PDB entry 8P5E | electron microscopy, 3.90 A resolution | chains 5 and A of the 15 polymer chains in the assembly

== Chain 5 ==
Name: Minichromosome maintenance protein 5
Organism: Saccharomyces cerevisiae
Notes: EC 3.6.4.12
UniProtKB: P29496 (MCM5_YEAST); numbering as in UniProt (aligned over 1-775)
Chain sequence (775 residues; each row starts with the number of its first residue):
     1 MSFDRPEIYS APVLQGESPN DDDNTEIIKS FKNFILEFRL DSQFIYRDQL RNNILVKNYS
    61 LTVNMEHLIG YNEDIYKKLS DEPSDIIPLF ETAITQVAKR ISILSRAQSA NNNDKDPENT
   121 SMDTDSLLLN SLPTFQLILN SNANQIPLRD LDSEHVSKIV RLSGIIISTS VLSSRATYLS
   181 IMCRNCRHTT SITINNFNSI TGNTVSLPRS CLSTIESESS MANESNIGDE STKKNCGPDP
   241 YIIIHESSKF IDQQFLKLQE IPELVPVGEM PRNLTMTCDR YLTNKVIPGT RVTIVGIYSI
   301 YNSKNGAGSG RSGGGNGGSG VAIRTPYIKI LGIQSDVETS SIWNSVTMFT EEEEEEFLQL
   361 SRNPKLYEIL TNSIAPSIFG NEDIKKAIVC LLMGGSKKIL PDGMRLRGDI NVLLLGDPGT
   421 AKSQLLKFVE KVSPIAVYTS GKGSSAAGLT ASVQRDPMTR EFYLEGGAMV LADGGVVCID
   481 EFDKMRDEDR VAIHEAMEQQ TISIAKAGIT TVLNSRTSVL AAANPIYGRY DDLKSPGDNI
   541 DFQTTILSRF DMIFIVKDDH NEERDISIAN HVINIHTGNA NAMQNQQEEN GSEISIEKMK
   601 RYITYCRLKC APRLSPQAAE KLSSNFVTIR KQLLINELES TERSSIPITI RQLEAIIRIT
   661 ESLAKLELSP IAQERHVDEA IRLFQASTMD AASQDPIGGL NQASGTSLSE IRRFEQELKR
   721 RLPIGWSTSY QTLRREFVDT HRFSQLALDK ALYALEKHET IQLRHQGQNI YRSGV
Not modelled in the structure: 1-19, 109-127, 214-233, 307-318, 343-344, 700-705, 774-775
Ion coordination: Zn2+: Cys186, Cys211
Small-molecule neighbours:
  - ATP (adenosine-5'-triphosphate), molecule 1: Ser377, Ile378, Phe379, Asn381, Asp417, Pro418, Gly419, Thr420, Ala421, Lys422, Ser423, Gln424, Asn524, His571, Val572
  - ATP, molecule 2: Glu498, Gln499, Arg549, Ile650, Arg651, Glu654
Swiss-Prot annotation at these positions:
  - motif: Ser548 to Asp551 (Arginine finger)
  - binding site (ATP): Gly416 to Ser423
  - mutagenesis: Lys422 (K422A: Loss of MCM2-7 complex helicase activity)

== Chain A ==
Molecule: 19-nt DNA strand
Sequence (19 nucleotides; numbered 10 to 28; the number before each row is that of its first residue):
    10 AAAAAAAAAA AAAAAAAAA

== Interface between chain 5 and chain A ==
Residue-residue contacts - 13 pairs, chain 5 then chain A:
  Ser445(5) with DA20(A), hydrogen bond to the phosphate
  Ala447(5) with DA19(A), phosphate contact
  Ala451(5) with DA19(A), phosphate contact
  Arg455(5) with DA15(A), base contact; DA16(A), hydrogen bond to the base
  Pro457(5) with DA14(A), base contact
  Met458(5) with DA13(A), base contact; DA14(A), hydrogen bond to the base
  Arg460(5) with DA14(A), base contact; DA15(A), base contact
  Lys506(5) with DA18(A), phosphate contact; DA19(A), salt bridge to the phosphate
  Ala507(5) with DA18(A), hydrogen bond to the phosphate
Interface residues without a listed pair, chain 5 (12 interface residues in all): Gly448, Ser452, Val453
Interface residues without a listed pair, chain A (8 interface residues in all): DA17

== Summary ==
Chain 5 and chain A form an interface of 12 and 8 residues respectively, with 4 hydrogen bonds and 1 salt
bridge. Among the polar pairs are Arg455(5)-DA16(A), Met458(5)-DA14(A) and Ser445(5)-DA20(A). Chain 5 binds
ATP.
Here chain 5 is Minichromosome maintenance protein 5 (Saccharomyces cerevisiae) and chain A is a 19-nt DNA
strand. Entry 8P5E (S. cerevisiae nexus-sCMGE after DNA replication initiation) was determined by electron
microscopy together with 8P62 and 8P63 from the same study.
